9F5Z - chains 1C and 1M of the 20 polymer chains in the assembly; structure by electron microscopy, 2.39 A resolution.

== Chain 1C ==
Protein: Cytochrome b-c1 complex subunit Rieske, mitochondrial
From: Chlamydomonas reinhardtii
Notes: EC 7.1.1.8
UniProtKB: Q8HEB4 (Q8HEB4_CHLRE); residues 1-262 here = UniProt positions 1-262
Amino-acid sequence (262 residues; row label = number of the first residue in the row):
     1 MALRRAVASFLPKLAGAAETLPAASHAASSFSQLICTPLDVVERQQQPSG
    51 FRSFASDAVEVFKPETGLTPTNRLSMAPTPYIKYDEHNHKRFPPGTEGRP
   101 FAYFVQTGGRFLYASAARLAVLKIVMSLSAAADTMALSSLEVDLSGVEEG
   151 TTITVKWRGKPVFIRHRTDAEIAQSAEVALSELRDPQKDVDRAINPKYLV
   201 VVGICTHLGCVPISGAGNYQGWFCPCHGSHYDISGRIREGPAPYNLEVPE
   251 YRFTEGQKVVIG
Disordered / not traced: 1-55
Cystine bridges: C210-C226
Small-molecule neighbours:
  - 1,2-diacyl-glycerol-3-sn-phosphate (3PH): F101, F104, V105, T107, G108, F111, L112
  - phosphatidylcholine (PC7; (7S)-4-hydroxy-N,N,N-trimethyl-9-oxo-7-[(palmitoyloxy)methyl]-3,5,8-trioxa-4-phosphahexacosan-1-aminium 4-oxide): Y103, R110, Y113, A114, A117
  - phosphatidylethanolamine (PTY): A116, L119, A120, K123, I124

== Chain 1M ==
Protein: MPP-Beta
From: Chlamydomonas reinhardtii
UniProtKB: A8J5P7 (A8J5P7_CHLRE); residues 1-495 here = UniProt positions 1-495
Amino-acid sequence (495 residues; numbered 1 to 495; the number before each row is that of its first residue):
     1 MRSLKQILRIGEASSLGLRAFGSAAKDVVATDANPFLRFSNPRPSPIDHT
    51 PLLSTLPETRITTLPNGLRVATEAIPFAETTTLGIWINSGSRFETDANNG
   101 VAHFLEHILFKGTKNRSVKELEVEVENMGGQLNAYTGREQTCYYAKVMGK
   151 DVGKAVNILSDILLNSNLDARAIDKERDVILREMEEVNKQTSELVFDHLH
   201 ATAFQYSPLGRTILGPVENIKSINRDQLVEYMKTHYRGPRMVLAAAGAVN
   251 HDELVKLASDAFGSVPDEDAATSVRSLLVKEPSRFTGSYVHDRFPDASEC
   301 CMAVAFKGASWTDPDSIPLMVMQTMLGGWDKNSTVGKHSSSALVQTVATE
   351 GLADAFMAFNTNYHDTGLFGVYGVTDRDRSEDFAYAIMSNLTRMCFEVRD
   401 ADVARAKNQLKASLMFFQDSTHHVAESIGRELLVYGRRIPKAEMFARIDA
   451 VDANAIRAVADRFIYDQDMAVASAGDVQFVPDYNWFRRRSYWLRY
Disordered / not traced: 1-31
Bound ions: Zn2+ near H103 (its only coordinating residue here)
Small-molecule neighbours: phosphatidylcholine (PC7; (7S)-4-hydroxy-N,N,N-trimethyl-9-oxo-7-[(palmitoyloxy)methyl]-3,5,8-trioxa-4-phosphahexacosan-1-aminium 4-oxide): D466, Y491, L493

== Chain 1C / chain 1M interface ==
Contacting residue pairs (73):
  S56(1C) - Q190(1M)  hydrogen bond (backbone-side chain)
  S56(1C) - T191(1M)  hydrogen bond (backbone-backbone)
  S56(1C) - E299(1M)
  D57(1C) - K189(1M)
  D57(1C) - Q190(1M)  hydrogen bond
  D57(1C) - T191(1M)
  A58(1C) - K189(1M)  hydrogen bond (backbone-backbone)
  V59(1C) - E186(1M)
  V59(1C) - V187(1M)
  V61(1C) - A297(1M)
  V61(1C) - S298(1M)
  V61(1C) - E299(1M)
  F62(1C) - T191(1M)
  F62(1C) - F294(1M)  hydrophobic
  F62(1C) - D296(1M)
  F62(1C) - A297(1M)  hydrophobic
  F62(1C) - A474(1M)
  F62(1C) - G475(1M)
  K63(1C) - D296(1M)  salt bridge
  P64(1C) - V187(1M)  hydrophobic
  P64(1C) - F294(1M)  hydrophobic
  T66(1C) - E185(1M)
  G67(1C) - E185(1M)  hydrogen bond (backbone-backbone)
  L68(1C) - E185(1M)
  L68(1C) - V217(1M)  hydrophobic
  L68(1C) - K221(1M)
  N72(1C) - V187(1M)
  R73(1C) - V217(1M)
  R73(1C) - E218(1M)  salt bridge
  L74(1C) - H198(1M)  hydrogen bond (backbone-side chain)
  S75(1C) - K189(1M)
  S75(1C) - L194(1M)
  S75(1C) - D292(1M)  hydrogen bond
  M76(1C) - M184(1M)
  M76(1C) - V187(1M)  hydrophobic
  M76(1C) - K189(1M)  hydrogen bond (backbone-side chain)
  M76(1C) - L214(1M)  hydrophobic
  A77(1C) - T212(1M)
  A77(1C) - G215(1M)
  P78(1C) - D197(1M)
  P78(1C) - H198(1M)
  P78(1C) - A201(1M)  hydrophobic
  P78(1C) - T212(1M)
  T79(1C) - A201(1M)
  P80(1C) - A201(1M)
  P80(1C) - Q205(1M)
  P80(1C) - Y206(1M)  hydrogen bond (backbone-backbone)
  P80(1C) - G210(1M)
  Y81(1C) - D96(1M)  hydrogen bond
  Y81(1C) - Y206(1M)  hydrophobic
  Y81(1C) - R211(1M)
  I82(1C) - A201(1M)
  I82(1C) - T202(1M)
  I82(1C) - Q205(1M)
  I82(1C) - Y206(1M)  hydrogen bond (backbone-side chain)
  K83(1C) - Y206(1M)  hydrogen bond
  Y84(1C) - Q205(1M)  hydrogen bond
  Y84(1C) - S288(1M)
  R91(1C) - Q205(1M)  hydrogen bond
  R91(1C) - Y206(1M)
  R91(1C) - T286(1M)
  P94(1C) - Y206(1M)  hydrophobic
  P94(1C) - R284(1M)
  P94(1C) - T286(1M)
  G95(1C) - R284(1M)
  G95(1C) - F285(1M)
  G95(1C) - T286(1M)  hydrogen bond (backbone-side chain)
  E97(1C) - K307(1M)  salt bridge
  R99(1C) - Y465(1M)  hydrogen bond (side chain-backbone)
  R99(1C) - D466(1M)  hydrogen bond (side chain-backbone)
  R99(1C) - Q467(1M)
  Y103(1C) - D466(1M)  hydrogen bond
  Y103(1C) - R487(1M)
Other interface residues (no listed pair), chain 1C (31 interface residues in all): E65
Other interface residues (no listed pair), chain 1M (45 interface residues in all): E183, N188, F204, P216, C301

== Overview ==
31 residues of chain 1C face 45 of chain 1M across their interface; the contacts include 18 hydrogen bonds and
3 salt bridges. Polar contacts include K63(1C)-D296(1M), R73(1C)-E218(1M) and E97(1C)-K307(1M).
Phosphatidylcholine is bound between chain 1C and chain 1M. Chain 1C binds 1,2-diacyl-glycerol-3-sn-phosphate
and phosphatidylethanolamine.
Chain 1C is Cytochrome b-c1 complex subunit Rieske, mitochondrial and chain 1M is MPP-Beta, both from
Chlamydomonas reinhardtii; the structure, Structure of the Chlamydomonas reinhardtii respiratory complex III
from respiratory supercomplex, was determined by electron microscopy together with 9F5X, 9F5Y, 9F60, 9F61 and
9F62 from the same study.
